PDB entry 9FH9 | electron microscopy, 2.50 A resolution | chains E and J of the 12 polymer chains in the assembly

Chain E:
Name: Histone H3.1
Source organism: Homo sapiens
Reference sequence: P68431 (H31_HUMAN); residues 0-135 here correspond to UniProt positions 1-136 (UniProt number = residue number + 1)
Sequence (136 residues; each row starts with the number of its first residue; numbering starts at 0):
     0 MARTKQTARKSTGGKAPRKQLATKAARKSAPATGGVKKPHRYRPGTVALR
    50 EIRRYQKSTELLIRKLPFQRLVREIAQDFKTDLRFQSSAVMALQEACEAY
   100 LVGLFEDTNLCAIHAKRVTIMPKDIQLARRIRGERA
Unresolved in the structure: 0-39, 135
Curated features (UniProtKB/Swiss-Prot):
  - modified residue: Arg2 (Asymmetric dimethylarginine), Thr3 (Phosphothreonine), Lys4 (Allysine), Gln5 (5-glutamyl dopamine), Thr6 (Phosphothreonine), Arg8 (Citrulline), Lys9 (N6,N6,N6-trimethyllysine), Ser10 (ADP-ribosylserine), Thr11 (Phosphothreonine), Lys14 (N6-(2-hydroxyisobutyryl)lysine), Arg17 (Asymmetric dimethylarginine), Lys18 (N6-(2-hydroxyisobutyryl)lysine), Lys23 (N6-(2-hydroxyisobutyryl)lysine), Arg26 (Citrulline), Lys27 (N6,N6,N6-trimethyllysine), Ser28 (ADP-ribosylserine), Lys36 (N6,N6,N6-trimethyllysine), Lys37 (N6-methyllysine), Tyr41 (Phosphotyrosine), Lys56 (N6,N6,N6-trimethyllysine) and 8 more in UniProt
  - lipidation: Lys18 (N6-decanoyllysine)

Chain J:
Molecule: 147-nt DNA strand
Source organism: Homo sapiens
Sequence (147 nucleotides; row label = number of the first residue in the row; numbers below 1 keep their minus sign (DA-73 is residue -73)):
   -73 ATCGGATGTATATATCTGACACGTGCCTGGAGACTAGGGAGTAATCCCCT
   -23 TGGCGGTTAAAACGCGGGGGACAGCGCGTACGTGCGTTTAAGCGGTGCTA
    27 GAGCTGTCTACGACCAATTGAGCGGCCTCGGCACCGGGATTCTCGAT
Unresolved in the structure: -73, 73

How chain E and chain J interact:
Residue-residue contacts (23):
  Arg40(E) - DG-8(J)  base contact
  Arg40(E) - DC70(J)  phosphate contact
  Tyr41(E) - DT69(J)  phosphate contact
  Tyr41(E) - DC70(J)  phosphate contact
  Arg42(E) - DG-5(J)  salt bridge to the phosphate
  Arg42(E) - DC70(J)  salt bridge to the phosphate
  Arg42(E) - DG71(J)  phosphate contact
  Pro43(E) - DG-5(J)  sugar contact
  Thr45(E) - DT69(J)  phosphate contact
  Thr45(E) - DC70(J)  hydrogen bond to the phosphate
  Arg63(E) - DA-14(J)  phosphate contact
  Arg63(E) - DA-13(J)  phosphate contact
  Arg72(E) - DT-23(J)  salt bridge to the phosphate
  Arg83(E) - DT-24(J)  phosphate contact
  Arg83(E) - DT-23(J)  phosphate contact
  Phe84(E) - DT-24(J)  sugar contact
  Phe84(E) - DT-23(J)  hydrogen bond to the phosphate
  Gln85(E) - DT-24(J)  phosphate contact
  Ser86(E) - DT-24(J)  hydrogen bond to the phosphate
  Arg116(E) - DA-3(J)  phosphate contact
  Arg116(E) - DC-2(J)  salt bridge to the phosphate
  Val117(E) - DA-3(J)  hydrogen bond to the phosphate
  Thr118(E) - DA-3(J)  hydrogen bond to the phosphate
Other interface residues (no listed pair), chain E (18 interface residues in all): Leu82, Lys115, Met120, Lys122

Overview:
18 residues of chain E face 11 of chain J across their interface, with 5 hydrogen bonds and 4 salt bridges.
Among the polar pairs are Thr45(E)-DC70(J), Phe84(E)-DT-23(J) and Ser86(E)-DT-24(J).
Here chain E is Histone H3.1 and chain J is a 147-nt DNA strand, both from Homo sapiens. Entry 9FH9 (Structure
of CyclinB1 N-terminus bound to the NCP) was determined by electron microscopy, deposited together with 9FGQ.
